Entry 7VU3 (X-ray diffraction, 2.70 A resolution); this record covers chain A.

Chain A:
Molecule: Chitoporin
Organism: Serratia marcescens
UniProtKB: A0A0P0QBS3 (A0A0P0QBS3_SERMA); residues 1-435 here correspond to UniProt positions 33-467 (UniProt number = residue number + 32)
Amino-acid sequence (435 residues; each row starts with the number of its first residue):
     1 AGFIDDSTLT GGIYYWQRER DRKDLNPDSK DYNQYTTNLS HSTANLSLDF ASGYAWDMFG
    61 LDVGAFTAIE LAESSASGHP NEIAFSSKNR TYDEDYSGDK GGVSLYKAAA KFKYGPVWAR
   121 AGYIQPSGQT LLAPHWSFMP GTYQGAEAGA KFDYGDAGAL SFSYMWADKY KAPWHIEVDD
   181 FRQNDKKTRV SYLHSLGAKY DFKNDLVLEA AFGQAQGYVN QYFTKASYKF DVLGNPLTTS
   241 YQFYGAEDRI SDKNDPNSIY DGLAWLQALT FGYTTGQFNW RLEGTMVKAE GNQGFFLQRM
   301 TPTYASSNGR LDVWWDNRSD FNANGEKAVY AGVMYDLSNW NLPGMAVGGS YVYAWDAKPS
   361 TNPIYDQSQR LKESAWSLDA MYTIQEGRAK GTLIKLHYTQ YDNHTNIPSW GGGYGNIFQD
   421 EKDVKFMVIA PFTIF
Ion coordination: Ca2+: Asp-402, Asn-403, Asp-420

Overview:
Asp-402, Asn-403 and Asp-420 form the Ca2+ site.
Chain A is Chitoporin (Serratia marcescens); the structure, Chitoporin from Serratia marcescens in-complex
with chitohexaose, was determined by X-ray diffraction together with 7VU2 from the same study.
